Entry 7R5K (electron microscopy, 12.00 A resolution (very low resolution: no residue pairs are listed; an interface is given only as per-side residue counts)); this record covers chains J4 and V0 of the 101 polymer chains in the assembly.

== Chain J4 ==
Protein: Nuclear pore glycoprotein p62
From: Homo sapiens
UniProtKB: P37198 (NUP62_HUMAN); numbering as in UniProt (aligned over 1-522)
Chain sequence (522 residues; numbered 1 to 522; the number before each row is that of its first residue):
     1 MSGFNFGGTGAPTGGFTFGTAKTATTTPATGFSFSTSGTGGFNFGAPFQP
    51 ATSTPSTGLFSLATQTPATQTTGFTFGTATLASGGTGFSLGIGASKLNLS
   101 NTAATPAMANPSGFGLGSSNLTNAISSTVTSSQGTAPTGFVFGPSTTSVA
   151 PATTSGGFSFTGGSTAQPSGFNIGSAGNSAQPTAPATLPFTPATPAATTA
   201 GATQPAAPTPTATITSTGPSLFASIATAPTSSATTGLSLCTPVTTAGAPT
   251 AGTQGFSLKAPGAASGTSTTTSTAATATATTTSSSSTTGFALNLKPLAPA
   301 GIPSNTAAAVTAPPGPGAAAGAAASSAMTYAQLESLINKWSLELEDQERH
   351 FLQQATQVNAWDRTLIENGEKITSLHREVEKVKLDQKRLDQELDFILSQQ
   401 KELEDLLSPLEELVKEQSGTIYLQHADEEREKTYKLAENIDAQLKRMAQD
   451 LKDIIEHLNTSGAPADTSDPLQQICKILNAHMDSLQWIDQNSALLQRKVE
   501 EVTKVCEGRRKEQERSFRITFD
Unresolved in the structure: 1-331, 503-522
Swiss-Prot annotation at these positions:
  - modified residue: Ser2 (N-acetylserine), Ser408 (Phosphoserine), Ser418 (Phosphoserine)
  - glycosylation: Thr373 (O-linked (GlcNAc) threonine), Ser468 (O-linked (GlcNAc) serine)

== Chain V0 ==
Protein: Nuclear pore complex protein Nup214
From: Homo sapiens
UniProtKB: P35658 (NU214_HUMAN); residues 1-2090 here = UniProt positions 1-2090
Chain sequence (2090 residues; numbered 1 to 2090; the number before each row is that of its first residue):
     1 MGDEMDAMIPEREMKDFQFRALKKVRIFDSPEELPKERSSLLAVSNKYGL
    51 VFAGGASGLQIFPTKNLLIQNKPGDDPNKIVDKVQGLLVPMKFPIHHLAL
   101 SCDNLTLSACMMSSEYGSIIAFFDVRTFSNEAKQQKRPFAYHKLLKDAGG
   151 MVIDMKWNPTVPSMVAVCLADGSIAVLQVTETVKVCATLPSTVAVTSVCW
   201 SPKGKQLAVGKQNGTVVQYLPTLQEKKVIPCPPFYESDHPVRVLDVLWIG
   251 TYVFAIVYAAADGTLETSPDVVMALLPKKEEKHPEIFVNFMEPCYGSCTE
   301 RQHHYYLSYIEEWDLVLAASAASTEVSILARQSDQINWESWLLEDSSRAE
   351 LPVTDKSDDSLPMGVVVDYTNQVEITISDEKTLPPAPVLMLLSTDGVLCP
   401 FYMINQNPGVKSLIKTPERLSLEGERQPKSPGSTPTTPTSSQAPQKLDAS
   451 AAAAPASLPPSSPAAPIATFSLLPAGGAPTVFSFGSSSLKSSATVTGEPP
   501 SYSSGSDSSKAAPGPGPSTFSFVPPSKASLAPTPAASPVAPSAASFSFGS
   551 SGFKPTLESTPVPSVSAPNIAMKPSFPPSTSAVKVNLSEKFTAAATSTPV
   601 SSSQSAPPMSPFSSASKPAASGPLSHPTPLSAPPSSVPLKSSVLPSPSGR
   651 SAQGSSSPVPSMVQKSPRITPPAAKPGSPQAKSLQPAVAEKQGHQWKDSD
   701 PVMAGIGEEIAHFQKELEELKARTSKACFQVGTSEEMKMLRTESDDLHTF
   751 LLEIKETTESLHGDISSLKTTLLEGFAGVEEAREQNERNRDSGYLHLLYK
   801 RPLDPKSEAQLQEIRRLHQYVKFAVQDVNDVLDLEWDQHLEQKKKQRHLL
   851 VPERETLFNTLANNREIINQQRKRLNHLVDSLQQLRLYKQTSLWSLSSAV
   901 PSQSSIHSFDSDLESLCNALLKTTIESHTKSLPKVPAKLSPMKQAQLRNF
   951 LAKRKTPPVRSTAPASLSRSAFLSQRYYEDLDEVSSTSSVSQSLESEDAR
  1001 TSCKDDEAVVQAPRHAPVVRTPSIQPSLLPHAAPFAKSHLVHGSSPGVMG
  1051 TSVATSASKIIPQGADSTMLATKTVKHGAPSPSHPISAPQAAAAAALRRQ
  1101 MASQAPAVNTLTESTLKNVPQVVNVQELKNNPATPSTAMGSSVPYSTAKT
  1151 PHPVLTPVAANQAKQGSLINSLKPSGPTPASGQLSSGDKASGTAKIETAV
  1201 TSTPSASGQFSKPFSFSPSGTGFNFGIITPTPSSNFTAAQGATPSTKESS
  1251 QPDAFSSGGGSKPSYEAIPESSPPSGITSASNTTPGEPAASSSRPVAPSG
  1301 TALSTTSSKLETPPSKLGELLFPSSLAGETLGSFSGLRVGQADDSTKPTN
  1351 KASSTSLTSTQPTKTSGVPSGFNFTAPPVLGKHTEPPVTSSATTTSVAPP
  1401 AATSTSSTAVFGSLPVTSAGSSGVISFGGTSLSAGKTSFSFGSQQTNSTV
  1451 PPSAPPPTTAATPLPTSFPTLSFGSLLSSATTPSLPMSAGRSTEEATSSA
  1501 LPEKPGDSEVSASAASLLEEQQSAQLPQAPPQTSDSVKKEPVLAQPAVSN
  1551 SGTAASSTSLVALSAEATPATTGVPDARTEAVPPASSFSVPGQTAVTAAA
  1601 ISSAGPVAVETSSTPIASSTTSIVAPGPSAEAAAFGTVTSGSSVFAQPPA
  1651 ASSSSAFNQLTNNTATAPSATPVFGQVAASTAPSLFGQQTGSTASTAAAT
  1701 PQVSSSGFSSPAFGTTAPGVFGQTTFGQASVFGQSASSAASVFSFSQPGF
  1751 SSVPAFGQPASSTPTSTSGSVFGAASSTSSSSSFSFGQSSPNTGGGLFGQ
  1801 SNAPAFGQSPGFGQGGSVFGGTSAATTTAATSGFSFCQASGFGSSNTGSV
  1851 FGQAASTGGIVFGQQSSSSSGSVFGSGNTGRGGGFFSGLGGKPSQDAANK
  1901 NPFSSASGGFGSTATSNTSNLFGNSGAKTFGGFASSSFGEQKPTGTFSSG
  1951 GGSVASQGFGFSSPNKTGGFGAAPVFGSPPTFGGSPGFGGVPAFGSAPAF
  2001 TSPLGSTGGKVFGEGTAAASAGGFGFGSSSNTTSFGTLASQNAPTFGSLS
  2051 QQTSGFGTQSSGFSGFGSGTGGFSFGSNNSSVQGFGGWRS
Unresolved in the structure: 1-699, 973-2090
Swiss-Prot annotation at these positions:
  - region: Leu740 to Leu768 (Leucine-zipper 1), Leu861 to Leu882 (Leucine-zipper 2)
  - site: Pro444, Gln445 (Breakpoint for translocation to form the NUP214-ABL1 fusion protein), Gln812, Glu813 (Breakpoint), Ser1840, Gly1841 (Breakpoint for translocation to form the NUP214-ABL1 fusion protein), Ser1916, Asn1917 (Breakpoint for translocation to form the NUP214-ABL1 fusion protein), Thr1967, Gly1968 (Breakpoint for translocation to form the NUP214-ABL1 fusion protein), Gly2071, Gly2072 (Breakpoint for translocation to form the NUP214-ABL1 fusion protein)
  - modified residue: Gly2 (N-acetylglycine), Ser30 (Phosphoserine), Thr416 (Phosphothreonine), Ser421 (Phosphoserine), Ser430 (Phosphoserine), Ser433 (Phosphoserine), Thr434 (Phosphothreonine), Thr437 (Phosphothreonine), Thr439 (Phosphothreonine), Ser651 (Phosphoserine), Ser657 (Phosphoserine), Ser666 (Phosphoserine), Thr670 (Phosphothreonine), Ser678 (Phosphoserine), Ser760 (Phosphoserine), Ser940 (Phosphoserine), Ser970 (Phosphoserine), Ser974 (Phosphoserine), Ser989 (Phosphoserine), Thr1021 (Phosphothreonine) and 12 more in UniProt
  - cross-link: Lys1538 (Glycyl lysine isopeptide (Lys-Gly) (interchain with G-Cter in SUMO2))

== Chain J4 / chain V0 interface ==
At this resolution (12 A) residue pairs are not listed: 61 residues of chain J4 and 62 of chain V0 lie at the interface.

== In short ==
The interface between chain J4 and chain V0 involves 61 residues on one side and 62 on the other.
Here chain J4 is Nuclear pore glycoprotein p62 and chain V0 is Nuclear pore complex protein Nup214, both from
Homo sapiens. Entry 7R5K (Human nuclear pore complex (constricted)) was determined by electron microscopy,
deposited together with 7R5J and 7R1Y.
